PDB entry 7KRR | electron microscopy, 3.50 A resolution | chains B and C of the 3 polymer chains in the assembly

# Chain B (and C)
Name: Spike glycoprotein
Organism: Severe acute respiratory syndrome coronavirus 2
Notes: chain C of this document is another copy of the same molecule, construct and numbering; everything in this record applies to it too
UniProtKB: P0DTC2 (SPIKE_SARS2); residues 1-1273 here = UniProt positions 1-1273
Sequence (1310 residues; numbered 1 to 1310; the number before each row is that of its first residue):
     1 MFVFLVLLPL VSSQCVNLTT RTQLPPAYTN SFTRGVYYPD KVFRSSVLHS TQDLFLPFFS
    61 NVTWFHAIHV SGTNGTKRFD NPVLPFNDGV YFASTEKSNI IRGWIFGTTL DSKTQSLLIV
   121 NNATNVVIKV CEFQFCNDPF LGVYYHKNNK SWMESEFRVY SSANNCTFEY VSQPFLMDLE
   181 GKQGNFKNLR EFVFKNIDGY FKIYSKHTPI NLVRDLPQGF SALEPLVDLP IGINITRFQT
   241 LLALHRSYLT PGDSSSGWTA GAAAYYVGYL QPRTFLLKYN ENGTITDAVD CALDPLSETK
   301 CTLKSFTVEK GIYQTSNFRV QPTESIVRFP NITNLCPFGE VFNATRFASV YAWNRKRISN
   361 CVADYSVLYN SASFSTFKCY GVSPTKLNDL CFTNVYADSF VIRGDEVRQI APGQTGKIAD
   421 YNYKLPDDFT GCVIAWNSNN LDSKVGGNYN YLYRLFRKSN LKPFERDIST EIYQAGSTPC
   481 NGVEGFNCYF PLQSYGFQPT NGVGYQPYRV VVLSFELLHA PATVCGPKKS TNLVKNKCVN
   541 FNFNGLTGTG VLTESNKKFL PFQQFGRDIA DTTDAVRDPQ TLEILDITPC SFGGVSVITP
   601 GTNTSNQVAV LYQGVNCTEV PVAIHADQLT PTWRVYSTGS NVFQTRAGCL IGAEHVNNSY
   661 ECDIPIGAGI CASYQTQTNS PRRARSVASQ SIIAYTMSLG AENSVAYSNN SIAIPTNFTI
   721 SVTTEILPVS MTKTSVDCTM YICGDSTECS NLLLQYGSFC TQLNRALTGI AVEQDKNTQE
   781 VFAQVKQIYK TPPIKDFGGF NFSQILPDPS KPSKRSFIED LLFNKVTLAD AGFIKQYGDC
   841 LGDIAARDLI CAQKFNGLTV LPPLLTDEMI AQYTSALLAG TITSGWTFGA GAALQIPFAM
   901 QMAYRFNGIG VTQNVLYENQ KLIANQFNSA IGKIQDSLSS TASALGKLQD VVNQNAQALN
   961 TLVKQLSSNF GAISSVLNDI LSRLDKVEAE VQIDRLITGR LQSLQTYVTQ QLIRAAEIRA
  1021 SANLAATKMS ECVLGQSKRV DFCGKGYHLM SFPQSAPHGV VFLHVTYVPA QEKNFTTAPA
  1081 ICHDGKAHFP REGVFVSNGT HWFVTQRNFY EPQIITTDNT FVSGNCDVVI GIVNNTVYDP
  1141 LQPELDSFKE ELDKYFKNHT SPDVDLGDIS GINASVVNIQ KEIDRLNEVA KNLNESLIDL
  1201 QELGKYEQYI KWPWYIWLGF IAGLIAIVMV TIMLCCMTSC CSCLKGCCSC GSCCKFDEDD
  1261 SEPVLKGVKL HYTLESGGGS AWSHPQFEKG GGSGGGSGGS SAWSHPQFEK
Not modelled in the structure: 1-13, 69-76, 245-253, 625-631, 677-688, 829-850, 1163-1310 (chain C: 1-13, 70-76, 245-253, 677-688, 837-847, 1163-1310)
Sequence notes: engineered mutation G614 (Asp in P0DTC2); expression tag (1274-1310)
UniProt features mapped onto this chain:
  - region: N280 to C301 (Putative superantigen), R403 to D405 (Integrin-binding motif), N448 to F456 (Immunodominant HLA epitope recognized by the CD8+), P681 to A684 (Putative superantigen), S816 to Y837 (Fusion peptide 1), K835 to F855 (Fusion peptide 2), D1163 to E1202 (Heptad repeat 2)
  - motif: M1237 to C1241 (Binding to host endocytosis trafficking protein SNX27), D1257 to E1262 (Diacidic ER export motif (host COPII)), S1261 to G1267 (Binding to host plasma membrane localising/FERM domain proteins), K1269 to T1273 (KxHxx, ER retrieval signal (COPI))
  - site (Cleavage): R685, S686, R815, S816
  - lipidation (S-palmitoyl cysteine): C1235, C1236, C1240, C1241, C1243, C1247, C1248, C1250, C1253, C1254
  - glycosylation: N17 (N-linked (GlcNAc...) (complex) asparagine), N61 (N-linked (GlcNAc...) (hybrid) asparagine), N74 (N-linked (GlcNAc...) (complex) asparagine), N122 (N-linked (GlcNAc...) (hybrid) asparagine), N149 (N-linked (GlcNAc...) (complex) asparagine), N165 (N-linked (GlcNAc...) (complex) asparagine), N234 (N-linked (GlcNAc...) (high mannose) asparagine), N282 (N-linked (GlcNAc...) (complex) asparagine), T323 (O-linked (GalNAc) threonine), S325 (O-linked (HexNAc...) serine), N331 (N-linked (GlcNAc...) (complex) asparagine), N343 (N-linked (GlcNAc...) (complex) asparagine), N603 (N-linked (GlcNAc...) (hybrid) asparagine), N616 (N-linked (GlcNAc...) (complex) asparagine), N657 (N-linked (GlcNAc...) (complex) asparagine), T676 (O-linked (GlcNAc...) threonine), T678 (O-linked (GlcNAc...) threonine), N709 (N-linked (GlcNAc...) (high mannose) asparagine), N717 (N-linked (GlcNAc...) (hybrid) asparagine), N801 (N-linked (GlcNAc...) (hybrid) asparagine) and 6 more in UniProt
  - natural variant: L5 (L5F: In strain: Iota/B.1.526), S13 (S13I: In strain: Epsilon/B.1.427/B.1.429), L18 (L18F: In strain: Beta/B.1.351, Gamma/P.1 and 1 more), T19 (T19I: In strain: Omicron/BQ.1.1, Omicron/XBB.1.5 and 1 more; T19R: In strain: Delta/B.1.617.2, Omicron/BA.2 and 4 more), T20 (T20N: In strain: Gamma/P.1), L24 to A27 (sequence variant, change not given here; In strain: Omicron/BA.2, Omicron/BA.2.12.1 and 6 more), P26 (P26S: In strain: Gamma/P.1), Q52 (Q52H: In strain: Omicron/EG.5.1), A67 (A67V: In strain: Eta/B.1.525, Omicron/BA.1), H69 to V70 (deletion: In strain: Alpha/B.1.1.7, Eta/B.1.525 and 5 more), G75 (G75V: In strain: Lambda/C.37), T76 (T76I: In strain: Lambda/C.37), 83 further natural variant entries in UniProt
  - mutagenesis: H69 to V70 (Increased incorporation of cleaved spike into virions), N121 (N121Q: Partial loss of biliverdin affinity), R190 (R190K: Partial loss of biliverdin affinity), N234 (N234Q: Increased resistance to neutralizing antibodies), N331 (N331Q: Reduced viral infectivity), N343 (N343Q: Reduced viral infectivity), L452 (L452R: Increased resistance to neutralizing antibodies. Decreases HLA binding to NF9 epitope. Increased binding affinity to human ACE2), Y453 (Y453F: Decreased HLA binding to NF9 epitope. Increased binding affinity to human ACE2), A475 (A475V: Increased resistance to neutralizing antibodies), V483 (V483A: Increased resistance to neutralizing antibodies), E484 (E484D: Increased replication in human TMEM106B overexpressing cells), F490 (F490L: Increased resistance to neutralizing antibodies and human covalescent sera neutralization), 16 further mutagenesis entries in UniProt
Disulfides: C15-C136, C131-C166, C291-C301, C336-C361, C379-C432, C391-C525, C480-C488, C538-C590, C617-C649, C662-C671, C738-C760, C743-C749, C1032-C1043, C1082-C1126
Glycans and other covalent adducts: N-acetylglucosamine (NAG) linked to N61, N122, N149, N165, N234, N282, N331, N343, N603, N616, N657, N709, N717, N801, N1074, N1098, N1134, N1158
From the paper describing this entry:
  - mutagenesis - D614G: decreased binding to ACE2
  - mutagenesis - V610K, W633A: decreased binding to RBD-specific antibodies
  - mutagenesis - D614G: increased stability
  - mutagenesis - V610K, W633A: unchanged expression

# Chain B / chain C interface
Pairs across the interface (210):
  N317(B) - D737(C)  hydrogen bond
  R319(B) - D737(C)  salt bridge
  R319(B) - T739(C)
  R319(B) - M740(C)
  R355(B) - P230(C)
  G381(B) - R983(C)
  V382(B) - R983(C)
  V382(B) - L984(C)
  S383(B) - R983(C)  hydrogen bond (backbone-backbone)
  S383(B) - L984(C)
  S383(B) - D985(C)  hydrogen bond (side chain-backbone)
  S383(B) - E988(C)  hydrogen bond
  K386(B) - L981(C)  hydrogen bond (side chain-backbone)
  K386(B) - S982(C)
  K386(B) - R983(C)
  L390(B) - S982(C)
  N394(B) - Y200(C)
  Y396(B) - Y200(C)
  Y396(B) - P230(C)  hydrophobic
  T415(B) - Y369(C)
  T415(B) - T385(C)
  P463(B) - D198(C)
  P463(B) - G199(C)  hydrogen bond (backbone-backbone)
  F464(B) - D198(C)
  F464(B) - G199(C)
  F464(B) - G232(C)
  E465(B) - G232(C)
  E465(B) - N234(C)
  R466(B) - Q115(C)
  R466(B) - I231(C)
  R466(B) - G232(C)  hydrogen bond (backbone-backbone)
  I468(B) - Q115(C)
  I468(B) - E132(C)
  E471(B) - K113(C)  salt bridge
  S514(B) - Y200(C)
  L517(B) - R983(C)
  L518(B) - D979(C)
  H519(B) - K41(C)
  A520(B) - K41(C)
  G545(B) - S982(C)
  T547(B) - N978(C)
  T547(B) - S982(C)  hydrogen bond
  K557(B) - F43(C)
  K558(B) - F43(C)
  F559(B) - F43(C)  hydrophobic
  L560(B) - E224(C)
  F562(B) - Y38(C)  hydrophobic
  F562(B) - K41(C)
  F562(B) - E224(C)
  F562(B) - P225(C)  hydrophobic
  Q563(B) - K41(C)
  Q563(B) - V42(C)
  Q563(B) - F43(C)  hydrogen bond (side chain-backbone)
  Q564(B) - K41(C)
  F565(B) - V42(C)
  F565(B) - F43(C)  hydrogen bond (backbone-backbone)
  G566(B) - F43(C)
  R567(B) - V42(C)
  R567(B) - F43(C)  hydrogen bond (backbone-backbone)
  D568(B) - A852(C)
  D568(B) - F855(C)
  I569(B) - V47(C)  hydrophobic
  I569(B) - L849(C)  hydrophobic
  I569(B) - V963(C)  hydrophobic
  I569(B) - K964(C)
  A570(B) - N856(C)
  A570(B) - V963(C)
  A570(B) - L966(C)
  D571(B) - S967(C)
  D571(B) - S975(C)  hydrogen bond
  D571(B) - V976(C)
  P589(B) - F855(C)
  F592(B) - M740(C)  hydrophobic
  F592(B) - K854(C)
  F592(B) - F855(C)
  F592(B) - G857(C)
  G614(B) - K854(C)  hydrogen bond (backbone-side chain)
  N616(B) - Q836(C)
  Q644(B) - I834(C)
  T645(B) - I834(C)
  R646(B) - F833(C)
  R646(B) - I834(C)
  A647(B) - P862(C)  hydrophobic
  G648(B) - I834(C)
  P665(B) - L864(C)  hydrophobic
  G667(B) - P863(C)
  G667(B) - L864(C)
  A668(B) - P863(C)  hydrogen bond (backbone-backbone)
  A668(B) - L864(C)
  A668(B) - T866(C)
  G669(B) - L864(C)  hydrogen bond (backbone-backbone)
  G669(B) - T866(C)
  G669(B) - M869(C)
  I670(B) - L864(C)
  T696(B) - M869(C)
  M697(B) - L865(C)  hydrophobic
  M697(B) - M869(C)
  L699(B) - I788(C)  hydrophobic
  L699(B) - M869(C)
  L699(B) - Q872(C)
  L699(B) - Y873(C)
  G700(B) - I788(C)
  A701(B) - Q787(C)
  A701(B) - I788(C)  hydrogen bond (backbone-backbone)
  E702(B) - I788(C)
  E702(B) - K790(C)  salt bridge
  N703(B) - Q787(C)
  N703(B) - I788(C)  hydrogen bond (backbone-backbone)
  N703(B) - Y789(C)
  N703(B) - K790(C)
  S704(B) - K790(C)
  V705(B) - Y789(C)  hydrophobic
  V705(B) - K790(C)
  V705(B) - T883(C)
  V705(B) - Q895(C)
  A706(B) - Q895(C)
  Y707(B) - P792(C)  hydrophobic
  Y707(B) - D796(C)  hydrogen bond (side chain-backbone)
  Y707(B) - F797(C)
  Y707(B) - T883(C)
  Y707(B) - I896(C)
  Y707(B) - P897(C)  hydrophobic
  Y707(B) - F898(C)  hydrogen bond (side chain-backbone)
  S708(B) - P897(C)
  N709(B) - D796(C)  hydrogen bond
  N709(B) - P897(C)
  N710(B) - P897(C)
  S711(B) - Q895(C)  hydrogen bond
  S711(B) - I896(C)
  S711(B) - P897(C)
  I712(B) - Q895(C)
  I712(B) - I896(C)  hydrophobic
  I712(B) - Y904(C)
  A713(B) - L894(C)
  A713(B) - Q895(C)  hydrogen bond (backbone-backbone)
  P715(B) - L894(C)
  Q957(B) - R765(C)
  T961(B) - S758(C)
  T961(B) - R765(C)  hydrogen bond
  Q965(B) - S758(C)
  Q965(B) - F759(C)
  Q965(B) - Q762(C)  hydrogen bond
  S968(B) - Q755(C)
  S968(B) - Y756(C)  hydrogen bond (side chain-backbone)
  N969(B) - Q755(C)  hydrogen bond (backbone-backbone)
  F970(B) - Q755(C)  hydrogen bond (backbone-backbone)
  F970(B) - Y756(C)  hydrophobic
  F970(B) - F759(C)  hydrophobic
  G971(B) - Q755(C)  hydrogen bond (backbone-side chain)
  D985(B) - G413(C)
  K986(B) - D427(C)  salt bridge
  Q1002(B) - F759(C)
  Q1002(B) - Q1005(C)  hydrogen bond
  S1003(B) - F759(C)
  T1006(B) - F759(C)
  T1006(B) - Q762(C)
  T1009(B) - T1009(C)
  Q1010(B) - L1012(C)
  I1013(B) - L1012(C)  hydrophobic
  E1017(B) - R1019(C)  salt bridge
  R1039(B) - E1031(C)  salt bridge
  R1039(B) - R1039(C)
  V1040(B) - S1030(C)
  V1040(B) - E1031(C)
  V1040(B) - L1034(C)
  V1040(B) - G1035(C)
  D1041(B) - G889(C)
  D1041(B) - L1034(C)
  K1045(B) - Q784(C)  hydrogen bond (side chain-backbone)
  G1046(B) - A890(C)
  Y1047(B) - W886(C)
  Y1047(B) - A890(C)  hydrophobic
  V1068(B) - A890(C)
  P1069(B) - A890(C)
  E1072(B) - L894(C)
  N1074(B) - Q895(C)  hydrogen bond
  T1077(B) - P897(C)
  T1077(B) - M900(C)
  A1078(B) - M900(C)
  P1079(B) - M900(C)
  P1079(B) - Y917(C)  hydrophobic
  F1089(B) - N914(C)
  F1089(B) - Y917(C)  hydrophobic
  P1090(B) - Q913(C)  hydrogen bond (backbone-side chain)
  V1094(B) - M900(C)  hydrophobic
  V1094(B) - Y904(C)
  R1107(B) - Y904(C)
  R1107(B) - N907(C)  hydrogen bond
  R1107(B) - Q913(C)
  F1121(B) - T912(C)
  F1121(B) - N914(C)
  S1123(B) - N914(C)  hydrogen bond
  S1123(B) - E918(C)  hydrogen bond
  S1123(B) - E1111(C)
  V1128(B) - Y917(C)
  V1128(B) - E918(C)
  V1129(B) - Y917(C)  hydrophobic
  I1130(B) - K921(C)
  L1141(B) - E1144(C)
  L1145(B) - E1144(C)
  L1145(B) - F1148(C)
  F1148(B) - F1148(C)  hydrophobic
  K1149(B) - F1148(C)
  K1149(B) - E1151(C)
  L1152(B) - L1152(C)  hydrophobic
  F1156(B) - Y1155(C)  hydrophobic
  F1156(B) - F1156(C)  hydrophobic
  F1156(B) - H1159(C)
  H1159(B) - H1159(C)
  T1160(B) - H1159(C)
Also at the interface, not in a pair above, chain B (135 interface residues in all): T385, R408, K417, S469, L546, G548, T549, T572, T588, Q613, V615, I666, C671, R995, G999, F1042, R1091, G1093, V1122
Also at the interface, not in a pair above, chain C (134 interface residues in all): R44, S45, N165, T167, D228, I233, N282, G283, T284, N370, S375, D745, G757, K786, G832, K835, T859, L861, E868, T887, G891, A892, A893, Q920, D994, I1013, T1027, Q1113, L1141, L1145

# Summary
Chain B and chain C form an interface of 135 and 134 residues respectively; the contacts include 35 hydrogen
bonds and 6 salt bridges. Among the polar pairs are R319(B)-D737(C), E471(B)-K113(C) and E702(B)-K790(C). The
paper reports that V610K and W633A of chain B reduce binding to RBD-specific antibodies; D614G of chain B
reduces binding to ACE2.
Both chains are Spike glycoprotein (Severe acute respiratory syndrome coronavirus 2). Entry 7KRR (Structural
impact on SARS-CoV-2 spike protein by D614G substitution) was determined by electron microscopy (same
publication as 7KRQ and 7KRS).
